PDB entry 6YXX | electron microscopy, 3.90 A resolution | chains AA and AY of the 87 polymer chains in the assembly

[Chain AA]
Molecule: 12S ribosomal RNA
Organism: Trypanosoma brucei brucei
Sequence (1176 nucleotides; row label = number of the first residue in the row):
     1 AUUUUACCAA UUAAGAAGAA UAUUAUAAUA AUGGGUGUCU UAUAUUUUAA AUAAAUAUUU
    61 AAAUUCCGUG UAGUAAAUUU AUUAUUUGUA UUAUUUAUAU AAUAGGUGUA UUAUAUUUAA
   121 AUUUUAAAUU UGUUGUUUUA UAUUUAGAUA CAUAUUUAUA GAUUAAUAUA UUUAAAUAAU
   181 AUUUUAAAAU UUAUUGAACU GUNNNNNNNN NNNNNNNNNN NNNNNNNNNN NNNNNNNNNN
   241 NNNNNNNNNN NNNNNNNNNN NNNNNNNNNN NNNACCAAAU AAAUAUAGUA AGAUUAUUUU
   301 AGUUGAAUUA AUAAAUAAAU AUUUAUUUUU CUUUGUAAAU AUUAUGAACA AUUUAAAAAU
   361 UAAUCUGUUU AACUAAAAUG UUAUAUAUAA UAAUCUAAGU UAAUUUGAAU AUUAAAAGUA
   421 CAAGUAUAAU UUGUAAUUCU AAAGUAUUUU AAUGGUAUAU UUUUAGUAGG UAAAUGAAAA
   481 GUAUAAAUGG AUAUAACUUA AUAUUUAAUA UUUGUUUAAU GAAAAGUAUU UUAUUAUUAU
   541 AUUGUAUAGU AUUAUUAUAG UGUAUAGUUU UUUAAAAAUA UAAAAAUAUU GUUAAUAAAA
   601 UUAUCGUAUU UUAAGUGCGU UUAUUAAAUG CGUUUGUCUA AGAUAAUUAU UUAAGAUUAU
   661 UCUUGUAAAU AUAUUUAAAU AUUAAUAAUU CUUAAAAUAA AAAAAUAUCC UCAAUUGCAA
   721 UAUUAUUGUA GCAUAGUAAU UUGUUAACUA AAUAUUAAAG UGUUCCAUAG AAAAUUUUUA
   781 AAUUACAACA AAUAAAAUAA AGUAUGAAUU AAUAUCAAAA UUUUAAUAAA AAUUAAAAAA
   841 UUAAAAUAGG GCAAGUCCUA CUCUCCUUUA CAAAGAGAAC AUUAUGAUAU GUAAUUGUAU
   901 GUUUGAUUGG GGCAAUACUA UAUUUAUUUA UAUAGCAUAA GAACUAUAUU CUUUGAAAUU
   961 AUAAAAGGUU CGAGCAGGUU AACAAGCAUU AAAAAUAAAU GUGUUUCAUC GUCUACUUAU
  1021 UACCAUGAUU GNNNNNNNNN NNNNNNNNNA AUUCGUUAGU UGGGUUAAAA UCGUUGUAAA
  1081 GCAGAUUUGU UUAUAUAUUU AAUUUUUAUA AUUAAUAAUA AUUAAUAUAA GUACGCAAGG
  1141 AUUGAUUAUU GAAAAAAGAA AGAAGAAUAU AAUUUA
Disordered / not traced: 197-202, 274-277, 396-442, 596-786, 1023-1032, 1050-1058, 1066-1070
Metal / ion sites: Mg2+ site 1: C8, G108; Mg2+ site 2 near A30 (its only coordinating residue here); Mg2+ site 3 near A146 (its only coordinating residue here); Mg2+ site 4 near A1083 (its only coordinating residue here); Mg2+ site 5: U1106, U1107

[Chain AY]
Molecule: uL24m
Organism: Trypanosoma brucei brucei
UniProtKB: C9ZK52 (C9ZK52_TRYB9); numbering as in UniProt (aligned over 1-378)
Chain sequence (378 residues; row label = number of the first residue in the row):
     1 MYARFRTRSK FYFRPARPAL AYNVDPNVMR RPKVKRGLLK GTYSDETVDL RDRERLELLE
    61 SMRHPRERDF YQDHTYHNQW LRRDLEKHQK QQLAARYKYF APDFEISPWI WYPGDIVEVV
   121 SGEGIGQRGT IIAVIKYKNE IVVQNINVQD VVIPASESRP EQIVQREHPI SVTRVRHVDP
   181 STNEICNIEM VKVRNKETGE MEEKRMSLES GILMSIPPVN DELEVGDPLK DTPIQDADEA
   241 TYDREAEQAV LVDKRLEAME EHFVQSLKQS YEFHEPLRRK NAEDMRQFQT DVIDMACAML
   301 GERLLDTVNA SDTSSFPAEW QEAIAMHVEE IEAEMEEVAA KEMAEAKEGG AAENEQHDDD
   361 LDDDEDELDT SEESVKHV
Disordered / not traced: 341-378
Construct notes: conflict Glu345 (Val in C9ZK52)

[How chain AA and chain AY interact]
Contacting residue pairs (65; chain AA residue first):
  U5(AA) with Arg4(AY), salt bridge to the phosphate
  A9(AA) with Arg6(AY), hydrogen bond to the base
  A10(AA) with Ser9(AY), phosphate contact
  U11(AA) with Lys10(AY), base contact
  U12(AA) with Lys40(AY), base contact
  A13(AA) with Arg31(AY), hydrogen bond to the sugar; Val34(AY), base contact; Leu39(AY), base contact
  A14(AA) with Arg17(AY), salt bridge to the phosphate; Pro18(AY), hydrogen bond to the base; Ala19(AY), base contact; Leu20(AY), base contact; Asp25(AY), hydrogen bond to the sugar; Arg31(AY), hydrogen bond to the sugar; Arg36(AY), sugar contact
  G15(AA) with Arg17(AY), hydrogen bond to the base; Lys33(AY), phosphate contact; Arg36(AY), hydrogen bond to the base
  A16(AA) with Lys33(AY), salt bridge to the phosphate
  A17(AA) with Ala95(AY), base contact; Lys98(AY), hydrogen bond to the base
  G18(AA) with His88(AY), base contact; Gln91(AY), sugar contact; Gln92(AY), hydrogen bond to the base
  A19(AA) with Asn23(AY), hydrogen bond to the phosphate; Gln91(AY), sugar contact
  A20(AA) with Gln91(AY), phosphate contact; Ala95(AY), phosphate contact
  U21(AA) with Pro102(AY), base contact
  U96(AA) with Tyr22(AY), hydrogen bond to the phosphate
  A97(AA) with Tyr22(AY), phosphate contact; Gln91(AY), hydrogen bond to the base
  U98(AA) with Ala19(AY), phosphate contact
  U100(AA) with Arg17(AY), phosphate contact
  A101(AA) with Pro15(AY), hydrogen bond to the base; Ala16(AY), base contact; Arg17(AY), base contact; Arg36(AY), salt bridge to the phosphate; Lys40(AY), phosphate contact
  A102(AA) with Arg36(AY), salt bridge to the phosphate; Lys40(AY), salt bridge to the phosphate; Thr42(AY), hydrogen bond to the phosphate; Tyr43(AY), hydrogen bond to the base
  U103(AA) with Lys10(AY), salt bridge to the phosphate; Lys40(AY), base contact
  G105(AA) with Arg6(AY), base contact
  G106(AA) with Arg6(AY), base contact
  A142(AA) with Phe13(AY), sugar contact
  U143(AA) with Phe13(AY), sugar contact
  G489(AA) with Arg30(AY), salt bridge to the phosphate
  A503(AA) with Arg14(AY), hydrogen bond to the phosphate
  U504(AA) with Phe11(AY), sugar contact; Tyr12(AY), hydrogen bond to the sugar
  U505(AA) with Tyr12(AY), sugar contact
  U513(AA) with Arg66(AY), hydrogen bond to the sugar
  G514(AA) with Arg66(AY), salt bridge to the phosphate; Arg68(AY), salt bridge to the phosphate
  U515(AA) with Pro65(AY), base contact
  U568(AA) with Arg68(AY), hydrogen bond to the base
  A801(AA) with Arg66(AY), base contact
  U803(AA) with Arg66(AY), hydrogen bond to the base
  A804(AA) with His64(AY), sugar contact; Arg66(AY), base contact
  U805(AA) with Glu67(AY), sugar contact
  A1160(AA) with Met1(AY), phosphate contact
Other interface residues (no listed pair), chain AA (43 interface residues in all): U4, A6, U95, U488, U531
Other interface residues (no listed pair), chain AY (43 interface residues in all): Arg8, Lys35, Gly41, Asn78, Ala94

[Overview]
Chain AA and chain AY each contribute 43 residues to their interface, with 20 hydrogen bonds and 10 salt
bridges. Among the polar pairs are A9(AA)-Arg6(AY), A14(AA)-Pro18(AY) and G15(AA)-Arg17(AY). C8(AA) and
G108(AA) coordinate Mg2+ site 1. U1106(AA) and U1107(AA) form the Mg2+ site 5.
Chain AA is 12S ribosomal RNA and chain AY is uL24m, both from Trypanosoma brucei brucei; the structure, State
A of the Trypanosoma brucei mitoribosomal large subunit assembly intermediate, was determined by electron
microscopy, deposited together with 6YXY.
